Entry 5FGH (X-ray diffraction, 2.80 A resolution); this record covers chains A and G of the 28 polymer chains in the assembly.

[Chain A]
Name: Proteasome subunit alpha type-2
From: Saccharomyces cerevisiae (strain ATCC 204508 / S288c)
Notes: EC 3.4.25.1
UniProtKB: P23639 (PSA2_YEAST); residues 1-250 here = UniProt positions 1-250
Chain sequence (250 residues; each row starts with the number of its first residue):
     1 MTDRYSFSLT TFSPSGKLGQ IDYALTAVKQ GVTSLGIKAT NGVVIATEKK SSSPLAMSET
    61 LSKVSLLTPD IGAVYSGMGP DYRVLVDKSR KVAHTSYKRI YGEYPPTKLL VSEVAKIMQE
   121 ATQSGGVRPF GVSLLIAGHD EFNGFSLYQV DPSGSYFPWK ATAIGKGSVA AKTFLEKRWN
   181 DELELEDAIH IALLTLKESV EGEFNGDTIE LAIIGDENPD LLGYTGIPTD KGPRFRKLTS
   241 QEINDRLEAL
Swiss-Prot annotation at these positions:
  - cross-link: Lys108 (Glycyl lysine isopeptide (Lys-Gly) (interchain with G-Cter in ubiquitin))

[Chain G]
Name: Proteasome subunit alpha type-1
From: Saccharomyces cerevisiae (strain ATCC 204508 / S288c)
Notes: EC 3.4.25.1
UniProtKB: P21243 (PSA1_YEAST); residues -8 to 243 here correspond to UniProt positions 1-252 (UniProt number = residue number + 9)
Chain sequence (252 residues; row label = number of the first residue in the row; numbers below 1 keep their minus sign (Met-8 is residue -8)):
    -8 MSGAAAASAA GYDRHITIFS PEGRLYQVEY AFKATNQTNI NSLAVRGKDC TVVISQKKVP
    52 DKLLDPTTVS YIFCISRTIG MVVNGPIPDA RNAALRAKAE AAEFRYKYGY DMPCDVLAKR
   112 MANLSQIYTQ RAYMRPLGVI LTFVSVDEEL GPSIYKTDPA GYYVGYKATA TGPKQQEITT
   172 NLENHFKKSK IDHINEESWE KVVEFAITHM IDALGTEFSK NDLEVGVATK DKFFTLSAEN
   232 IEERLVAIAE QD
Not modelled in the structure: -8 to 1, 243
Metal / ion sites: Mg2+: Thr8, Arg122, Met125

[Interface between chain A and chain G]
Contacting residue pairs - 64 pairs, chain A then chain G:
  Asp3(A) with Tyr124(G)
  Tyr5(A) with Ile7(G); Ala123(G), hydrophobic; Tyr124(G), hydrophobic
  Leu9(A) with Ile9(G), hydrophobic; Ala123(G), hydrophobic
  Gln20(A) with Ile9(G); Phe10(G), hydrogen bond (side chain-backbone)
  Tyr23(A) with Phe10(G); Ser11(G); Pro12(G), hydrophobic; Gly14(G)
  Ala24(A) with Phe10(G), hydrophobic
  Thr26(A) with Pro12(G); Glu13(G)
  Ala27(A) with Gly14(G)
  Ser52(A) with Tyr153(G)
  Pro54(A) with Lys158(G); Glu174(G)
  Leu55(A) with Tyr157(G); Lys158(G), hydrogen bond (backbone-backbone); Ala159(G); Thr170(G); Glu174(G); Phe177(G), hydrophobic
  Ala56(A) with Gly156(G); Tyr157(G), hydrophobic
  Met57(A) with Arg37(G); Val155(G); Gly156(G), hydrogen bond (backbone-backbone); Tyr157(G); Lys158(G)
  Thr60(A) with Tyr146(G); Val155(G); Gly156(G), hydrogen bond (side chain-backbone)
  Leu61(A) with Tyr153(G), hydrophobic; Val155(G), hydrophobic
  Met78(A) with Phe10(G), hydrophobic; Leu16(G), hydrophobic
  Pro80(A) with Gln117(G); Ala151(G); Gly152(G); Tyr153(G)
  Asp81(A) with Gln117(G)
  Arg83(A) with Ala113(G), hydrogen bond (side chain-backbone); Asn114(G); Gly152(G), hydrogen bond (side chain-backbone); Tyr154(G)
  Val84(A) with Asn114(G); Gln117(G)
  Asp87(A) with Lys110(G), salt bridge; Asn114(G)
  Gly126(A) with Arg122(G); Ala123(G), hydrogen bond (backbone-backbone)
  Val127(A) with Gln121(G); Arg122(G)
  Arg128(A) with Thr8(G); Phe10(G); Leu16(G); Thr120(G), hydrogen bond (side chain-backbone); Gln121(G), hydrogen bond (backbone-backbone)
  Pro129(A) with Phe10(G)
  Phe130(A) with Gln121(G)
  Gly131(A) with Phe10(G)
Other interface residues (no listed pair), chain A (31 interface residues in all): Met1, Thr2, Ser53, Ala121
Other interface residues (no listed pair), chain G (33 interface residues in all): Leu173

[Overview]
Chain A and chain G form an interface of 31 and 33 residues respectively, with 9 hydrogen bonds and 1 salt
bridge. Among the polar pairs are Asp87(A)-Lys110(G), Gln20(A)-Phe10(G) and Thr60(A)-Gly156(G). The Mg2+ site
is built by Thr8(G), Arg122(G) and Met125(G).
Here chain A is Proteasome subunit alpha type-2 and chain G is Proteasome subunit alpha type-1, both from
Saccharomyces cerevisiae (strain ATCC 204508 / S288c). Entry 5FGH (Yeast 20S proteasome beta5-K33A mutant
(propeptide expressed in trans) in complex with MG132) was determined by X-ray diffraction together with 5CZ4,
5CZ5, 5CZ6, 5CZ7, 5CZ8, 5CZ9 and 16 further entries from the same study.
